8VBG - chains A and F of the 3 polymer chains in the assembly; structure by electron microscopy, 2.40 A resolution.

Chain A:
Molecule: HIV-1 reverse transcriptase/ribonuclease H P66 subunit
From: Human immunodeficiency virus 1
UniProtKB: P03366 (POL_HV1B1); residues 1-555 here correspond to UniProt positions 600-1154 (UniProt number = residue number + 599)
Chain sequence (557 residues; numbered -1 to 555; the number before each row is that of its first residue; numbers below 1 keep their minus sign (Met-1 is residue -1)):
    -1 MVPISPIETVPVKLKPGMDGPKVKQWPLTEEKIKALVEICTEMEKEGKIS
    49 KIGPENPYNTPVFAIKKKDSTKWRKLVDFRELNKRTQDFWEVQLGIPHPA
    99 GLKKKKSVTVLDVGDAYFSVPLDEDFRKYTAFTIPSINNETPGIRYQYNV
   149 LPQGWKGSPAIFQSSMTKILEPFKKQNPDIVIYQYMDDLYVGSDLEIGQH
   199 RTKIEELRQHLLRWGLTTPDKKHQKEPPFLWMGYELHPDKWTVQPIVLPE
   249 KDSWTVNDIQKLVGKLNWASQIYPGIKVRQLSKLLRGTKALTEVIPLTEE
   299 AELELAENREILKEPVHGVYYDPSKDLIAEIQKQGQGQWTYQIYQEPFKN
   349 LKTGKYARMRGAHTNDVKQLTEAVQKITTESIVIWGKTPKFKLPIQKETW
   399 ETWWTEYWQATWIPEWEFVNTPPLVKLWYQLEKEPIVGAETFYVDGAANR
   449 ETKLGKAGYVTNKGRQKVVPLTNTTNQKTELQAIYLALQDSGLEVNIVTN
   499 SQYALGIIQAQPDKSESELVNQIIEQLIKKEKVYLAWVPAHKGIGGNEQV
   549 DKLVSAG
Unresolved in the structure: -1 to 0, 543-555
Sequence notes: expression tag (-1 to 0); engineered mutation Ser280 (Cys879 in P03366), Asn498 (Asp1097 in P03366)
Ion coordination: Mg2+ site 1: Asp110, Val111, Asp185 (together with F2A); Mg2+ site 2: Asp110 (together with F2A) (shared with DG33(F) of chain F)
Residues lining bound ligands: F2A (2'-deoxy-5'-O-[(S)-hydroxy{[(S)-hydroxy(phosphonooxy)phosphoryl]methyl}phosphoryl]adenosine): Ile63, Lys65, Lys70, Arg72, Leu74, Asp110, Val111, Gly112, Asp113, Ala114, Tyr115, Gln151, Gly152, Met184, Asp185, Lys220
Curated features (UniProtKB/Swiss-Prot):
  - region: Phe227 to His235 (RT 'primer grip')
  - motif: Trp398 to Trp414 (Tryptophan repeat motif)
  - binding site (Mg(2+)): Asp110, Asp185, Asp186, Asp443, Glu478, Asp549
  - site: Trp401 (Essential for RT p66/p51 heterodimerization), Trp414 (Essential for RT p66/p51 heterodimerization), Phe440, Tyr441 (Cleavage)
Reported in the primary citation:
  - Mg2+ coordination: Asp110
  - catalytic residues: Lys220 (proposed by the authors, not directly observed)
  - mutagenesis - K220L, K220M: decreased growth

Chain F:
Molecule: 38-nt DNA strand
Sequence (38 nucleotides; numbered -4 to 33; the number before each row is that of its first residue; numbers below 1 keep their minus sign (DT-4 is residue -4)):
    -4 TAATTCCCCCCCTTCGGTGCTTTGCACCGAAGGGGGGG
Unresolved in the structure: -4
Modified / non-standard residues: OMC (o2'-methylycytidine-5'-monophosphate) at position 2; OMC (o2'-methylycytidine-5'-monophosphate) at position 4
Ion coordination: Mg2+: DG33 (together with F2A) (shared with Asp110(A) of chain A)
Residues lining bound ligands: F2A (2'-deoxy-5'-O-[(S)-hydroxy{[(S)-hydroxy(phosphonooxy)phosphoryl]methyl}phosphoryl]adenosine): DT0, DC1, DG33

How chain A and chain F interact:
Residue-residue contacts (78):
  Trp24(A) with DT-1(F), stacking on the base
  Phe61(A) with DT0(F), sugar contact
  Ile63(A) with DT0(F), base contact
  Leu74(A) with DT0(F), base contact
  Val75(A) with DT0(F), sugar contact
  Asp76(A) with DT0(F), sugar contact
  Arg78(A) with DT-1(F), hydrogen bond to the phosphate; DT0(F), salt bridge to the phosphate; DC1(F), phosphate contact
  Asn81(A) with DC1(F), sugar contact
  Glu89(A) with OMC_2(F), hydrogen bond to the sugar; DC3(F), phosphate contact
  Gln91(A) with DC3(F), sugar contact
  Leu92(A) with OMC_4(F), sugar contact
  Gly93(A) with OMC_4(F), sugar contact
  Ile94(A) with DC3(F), base contact; OMC_4(F), sugar contact; DG31(F), base contact
  Asp110(A) with DG33(F), phosphate contact
  Tyr115(A) with DG33(F), base contact
  Gln151(A) with DT0(F), base contact
  Gly152(A) with DT0(F), hydrogen bond to the base; DC1(F), sugar contact
  Lys154(A) with DC1(F), phosphate contact; OMC_2(F), sugar contact
  Pro157(A) with DC1(F), base contact; OMC_2(F), sugar contact
  Gln161(A) with OMC_2(F), base contact
  Tyr183(A) with DC3(F), base contact; DG31(F), base contact; DG32(F), hydrogen bond to the base; DG33(F), sugar contact
  Met184(A) with DG32(F), base contact; DG33(F), sugar contact
  Asp185(A) with DG33(F), phosphate contact
  Met230(A) with DG32(F), sugar contact; DG33(F), phosphate contact
  Gly231(A) with DG32(F), phosphate contact
  Gln242(A) with DG32(F), phosphate contact
  Asn255(A) with DG28(F), phosphate contact; DG29(F), hydrogen bond to the phosphate
  Gln258(A) with DG28(F), sugar contact; DG29(F), phosphate contact
  Lys259(A) with DG29(F), phosphate contact; DG30(F), salt bridge to the phosphate
  Gly262(A) with DG30(F), sugar contact
  Lys263(A) with DG30(F), sugar contact; DG31(F), salt bridge to the phosphate
  Asn265(A) with DC6(F), phosphate contact
  Trp266(A) with DG31(F), sugar contact
  Val276(A) with DC7(F), phosphate contact
  Ser280(A) with DC7(F), sugar contact; DT8(F), phosphate contact
  Lys281(A) with DT8(F), phosphate contact
  Leu283(A) with DT8(F), phosphate contact
  Arg284(A) with DT8(F), salt bridge to the phosphate; DT9(F), phosphate contact
  Gly285(A) with DT9(F), hydrogen bond to the phosphate
  Leu289(A) with DG28(F), phosphate contact
  Lys353(A) with DC6(F), hydrogen bond to the phosphate; DC7(F), salt bridge to the phosphate
  Ala355(A) with DC7(F), phosphate contact
  Arg356(A) with DC7(F), phosphate contact
  Arg358(A) with DC23(F), salt bridge to the phosphate
  Gly359(A) with DC22(F), phosphate contact
  Ala360(A) with DC22(F), hydrogen bond to the phosphate
  His361(A) with DA21(F), salt bridge to the phosphate
  Lys374(A) with DC6(F), salt bridge to the phosphate
  Arg448(A) with DT18(F), sugar contact
  Thr473(A) with DG19(F), hydrogen bond to the phosphate; DC20(F), hydrogen bond to the phosphate
  Gln475(A) with DT17(F), sugar contact; DG19(F), sugar contact; DC20(F), sugar contact
  Glu478(A) with DT17(F), base contact
  Tyr501(A) with DT17(F), base contact; DC20(F), phosphate contact; DA21(F), hydrogen bond to the phosphate
Other interface residues (no listed pair), chain A (59 interface residues in all): Trp153, Asp186, Lys476, Ser499, Gln500, Ile505
Other interface residues (no listed pair), chain F (24 interface residues in all): DC5

Overview:
The interface between chain A and chain F involves 59 residues on one side and 24 on the other, with 11
hydrogen bonds, 8 salt bridges and 1 aromatic stacking contact. Among the polar pairs are Gly152(A)-DT0(F),
Tyr183(A)-DG32(F) and Glu89(A)-OMC_2(F). The paper reports the catalytic residue Lys220(A); K220L and K220M of
chain A reduce growth.
Here chain A is HIV-1 reverse transcriptase/ribonuclease H P66 subunit (Human immunodeficiency virus 1) and
chain F is a 38-nt DNA strand. Entry 8VBG (Kinetic intermediate states of HIV-1 RT DNA synthesis captured by
cryo-EM) was determined by electron microscopy, deposited together with 8VB6, 8VB7, 8VB8, 8VB9, 8VBC, 8VBF,
8VBH and 8VBI.
